PDB entry 8C5Z | electron microscopy, 3.80 A resolution | chains K and L of the 12 polymer chains in the assembly

Chain K:
Molecule: RPA32 subunit of the hetero-oligomeric complex involved in homologous recombination
Source organism: Pyrococcus abyssi
Reference sequence: Q9V1Z1 (Q9V1Z1_PYRAB); residues 2-181 here correspond to UniProt positions 6-185 (UniProt number = residue number + 4)
Amino-acid sequence (180 residues; each row starts with the number of its first residue):
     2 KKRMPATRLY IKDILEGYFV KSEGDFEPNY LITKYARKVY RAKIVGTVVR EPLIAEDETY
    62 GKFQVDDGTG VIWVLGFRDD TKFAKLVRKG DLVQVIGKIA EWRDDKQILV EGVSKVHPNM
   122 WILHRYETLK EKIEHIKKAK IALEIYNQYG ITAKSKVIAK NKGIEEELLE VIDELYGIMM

Chain L:
Molecule: RPA14 subunit of the hetero-oligomeric complex involved in homologous recombination
Source organism: Pyrococcus abyssi
Reference sequence: Q9V1Z0 (Q9V1Z0_PYRAB); residue numbers follow UniProt; this construct covers 6-117
Amino-acid sequence (112 residues; row label = number of the first residue in the row):
     6 RRRKPAVERK ISEIREEDTR VSLIGRVIKV DKMDYMFWLD DGTGVAIIES ESDLPKVGQV
    66 VRVIGRIIRN EEGIHIYAEV IQDFSDADLE ALEEIRELER KLLPRLEGEI VW
Not modelled in the structure: 6-7

How chain K and chain L interact:
Contacting residue pairs - 19 pairs, chain K then chain L:
  Lys35(K) - Trp117(L)
  Val50(K) - Arg8(L)
  Asp67(K) - Ala11(L)
  Gly69(K) - Pro10(L)
  Gly69(K) - Ala11(L)
  Thr70(K) - Pro10(L)
  Val72(K) - Arg8(L)
  His118(K) - Asp91(L)  salt bridge
  Pro119(K) - Phe89(L)  hydrophobic
  Arg126(K) - Glu104(L)
  Tyr127(K) - Ala96(L)
  Tyr127(K) - Glu99(L)  hydrogen bond
  Tyr127(K) - Ile100(L)  hydrophobic
  Leu130(K) - Ile100(L)  hydrophobic
  Ile137(K) - Leu111(L)  hydrophobic
  Lys141(K) - Glu114(L)  salt bridge
  Lys141(K) - Ile115(L)
  Leu176(K) - Trp117(L)
  Met180(K) - Trp117(L)  hydrophobic
Other interface residues (no listed pair), chain K (20 interface residues in all): Tyr11, Thr48, Arg51, Gln65, Gly71
Other interface residues (no listed pair), chain L (16 interface residues in all): Arg67, Ala92, Leu108

Overview:
20 residues of chain K and 16 residues of chain L are in contact; the contacts include 1 hydrogen bond and 2
salt bridges. Polar pairs include His118(K)-Asp91(L), Lys141(K)-Glu114(L) and Tyr127(K)-Glu99(L).
Here chain K is RPA32 subunit of the hetero-oligomeric complex involved in homologous recombination and chain
L is RPA14 subunit of the hetero-oligomeric complex involved in homologous recombination, both from Pyrococcus
abyssi. Entry 8C5Z (RPA tetrameric supercomplex with AROD-OB-1) was determined by electron microscopy together
with 8AAJ, 8AAS, 8C5Y, 8OEJ and 8OEL from the same study.
